Entry 5VI6 (X-ray diffraction, 1.24 A resolution); this record covers chains A and B.

Chain A:
Molecule: Histone deacetylase 8
Source organism: Homo sapiens
Notes: EC 3.5.1.98
UniProt: Q9BY41 (HDAC8_HUMAN); residue numbers follow UniProt; this construct covers 8-377
Sequence (372 residues; numbered 6 to 377; the number before each row is that of its first residue):
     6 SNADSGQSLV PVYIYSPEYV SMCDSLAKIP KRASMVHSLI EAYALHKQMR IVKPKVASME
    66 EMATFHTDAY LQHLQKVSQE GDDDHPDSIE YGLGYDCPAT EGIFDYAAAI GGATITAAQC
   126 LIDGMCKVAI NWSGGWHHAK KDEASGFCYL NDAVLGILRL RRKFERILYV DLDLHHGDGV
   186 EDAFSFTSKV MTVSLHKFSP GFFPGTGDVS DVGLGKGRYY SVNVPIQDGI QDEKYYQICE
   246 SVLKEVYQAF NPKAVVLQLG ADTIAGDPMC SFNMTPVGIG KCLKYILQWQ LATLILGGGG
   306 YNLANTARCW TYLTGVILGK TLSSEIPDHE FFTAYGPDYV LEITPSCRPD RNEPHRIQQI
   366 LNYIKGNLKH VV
Disordered / not traced: 6-13, 87-94, 375-377
Construct notes: expression tag (6-7)
Bound ions: K+ site 1: Asp176, Asp178, His180, Ser199, Leu200; Zn2+: Asp178, His180, Asp267 (shared with 5OM_4(B) of chain B); K+ site 2: Phe189, Thr192, Val195, Tyr225
Residues lining bound ligands:
  - 1,4-diethylene dioxide (DIO), molecule 1: Thr69, Phe70, Leu163, Ala188, Phe189
  - 1,4-diethylene dioxide (DIO), molecule 2: Met196, Arg223, Tyr224, Tyr225, Ala254, Asn372, Leu373, Lys374
Curated features (UniProtKB/Swiss-Prot):
  - active site: His143 (Proton acceptor)
  - binding site (substrate): Asp101, Gly151, Tyr306
  - binding site (a divalent metal cation): Asp178, His180, Asp267
  - modified residue: Ser39 (Phosphoserine)
  - natural variant: His180 (H180R: In CDLS5), Thr311 (T311M: In CDLS5), Gly320 (G320R: In CDLS5), His334 (H334R: In CDLS5)
  - mutagenesis: Ser39 (S39A: Enhances the deacetylase activity; S39E: Decreases the deacetylase activity), Asp101 (D101A: Complete loss of catalytical activity. Complete loss of catalytical activity; when associated with F-306; D101E: Partial loss of catalytical activity ...), His142 to His143 (Strongly reduces histone deacetylase activity), His143 (H143A: Loss of catalytic activity), Tyr306 (Y306F: Loss of catalytic activity. Complete loss of catalytic activity; when associated with A-101)
Reported in the primary citation:
  - conformationally variable residues (order/disorder transition, side-chain flip): Asp87 to Ile94, Tyr100
  - catalytic residues: His142, His143 (citing earlier work)
  - mutagenesis - H142A (233-fold): decreased catalytic activity (citing earlier work)
  - mutagenesis - H142A (Kd = 17 +/- 5 uM): decreased binding to Trapoxin A (chain B)

Chain B:
Molecule: Trapoxin A
Sequence (4 residues; each row starts with the number of its first residue):
     1 FFXX
Covalently attached groups: covalent link Phe1-5OM_4
Modified / non-standard residues: CPI (6-carboxypiperidine) at position 3; 5OM ((2S)-2-amino-8,8-dihydroxy-8-[(2S)-oxiran-2-yl]octanoic acid) at position 4
Bound ions: Zn2+: 5OM_4 (shared with Asp178(A), His180(A), Asp267(A) of chain A)

How chain A and chain B interact:
Residue-residue contacts - 19 pairs, chain A then chain B:
  Tyr100(A) - Phe2(B)
  Asp101(A) - Phe1(B)  hydrogen bond (side chain-backbone)
  Asp101(A) - Phe2(B)  hydrogen bond (side chain-backbone)
  Asp101(A) - CPI_3(B)
  Asp101(A) - 5OM_4(B)  hydrogen bond (side chain-backbone)
  Trp141(A) - 5OM_4(B)
  His142(A) - 5OM_4(B)
  His143(A) - 5OM_4(B)
  Gly151(A) - 5OM_4(B)
  Phe152(A) - Phe1(B)
  Phe152(A) - 5OM_4(B)
  Cys153(A) - 5OM_4(B)
  Asp178(A) - 5OM_4(B)
  His180(A) - 5OM_4(B)
  Phe208(A) - CPI_3(B)
  Phe208(A) - 5OM_4(B)
  Asp267(A) - 5OM_4(B)
  Gly304(A) - 5OM_4(B)
  Tyr306(A) - 5OM_4(B)
Other interface residues (no listed pair), chain A (18 interface residues in all): Lys33, Gly140, Met274, Gly303
The authors on this interface:
  - interface residues, chain A: Tyr100(A), Asp101(A), Trp141(A), His142(A), His143(A), Cys153(A), Tyr306(A)

Summary:
Chain A and chain B form an interface of 18 and 4 residues respectively; the contacts include 3 hydrogen
bonds. Polar contacts include Asp101(A)-Phe1(B), Asp101(A)-Phe2(B) and Asp101(A)-5OM_4(B). Chain A binds
1,4-diethylene dioxide. From the paper: catalytic residues His142(A) and His143(A); H142A of chain A reduces
catalytic activity.
Chain A is Histone deacetylase 8 (Homo sapiens) and chain B is Trapoxin A; the structure, Crystal structure of
histone deacetylase 8 in complex with trapoxin A, was determined by X-ray diffraction.
